PDB entry 1HYM | solution NMR | chains A and B

== Chain A ==
Molecule: Hydrolyzed cucurbita maxima trypsin inhibitor V
From: Cucurbita maxima
UniProtKB: P19873 (ITH5_CUCMA); numbering as in UniProt (aligned over 1-44)
Chain sequence (45 residues; row label = number of the first residue in the row; numbering starts at 0):
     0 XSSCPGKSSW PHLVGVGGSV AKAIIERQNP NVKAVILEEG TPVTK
Modified positions: ACE (acetyl group) at position 0

== Chain B ==
Molecule: Hydrolyzed cucurbita maxima trypsin inhibitor V
From: Cucurbita maxima
UniProtKB: P19873 (ITH5_CUCMA); residues 45-68 here = UniProt positions 45-68
Chain sequence (24 residues; each row starts with the number of its first residue):
    45 DFRCNRVRIW VNKRGLVVSP PRIG

== Interface between chain A and chain B ==
Inter-chain disulfides: Cys-3(A)/Cys-48(B)
Contacting residue pairs (34):
  Cys-3(A) / Cys-48(B)  disulfide
  Ser-7(A) / Ile-67(B)
  Ser-8(A) / Pro-65(B)
  Trp-9(A) / Pro-65(B)
  Trp-9(A) / Ile-67(B)
  Pro-10(A) / Pro-65(B)
  Val-13(A) / Val-61(B)
  Val-13(A) / Val-62(B)
  Val-13(A) / Ser-63(B)
  Gly-14(A) / Leu-60(B)
  Gly-14(A) / Val-61(B)
  Gly-17(A) / Val-61(B)
  Ile-24(A) / Val-51(B)
  Val-31(A) / Cys-48(B)
  Val-31(A) / Asn-49(B)
  Lys-32(A) / Asn-49(B)
  Lys-32(A) / Arg-50(B)
  Lys-32(A) / Val-51(B)
  Ala-33(A) / Val-51(B)
  Ala-33(A) / Ile-53(B)
  Val-34(A) / Val-51(B)
  Val-34(A) / Arg-52(B)
  Val-34(A) / Ile-53(B)
  Ile-35(A) / Ile-53(B)
  Ile-35(A) / Val-55(B)
  Leu-36(A) / Arg-52(B)
  Leu-36(A) / Ile-53(B)
  Leu-36(A) / Trp-54(B)
  Leu-36(A) / Val-55(B)
  Glu-37(A) / Trp-54(B)
  Glu-37(A) / Val-55(B)
  Glu-38(A) / Trp-54(B)
  Glu-38(A) / Val-55(B)
  Thr-40(A) / Trp-54(B)
Other interface residues (no listed pair), chain A (24 interface residues in all): Lys-6, Gly-16, Ala-20, Asn-28, Asn-30, Gly-39
Other interface residues (no listed pair), chain B (16 interface residues in all): Asn-56, Arg-66

== Summary ==
24 residues of chain A face 16 of chain B across their interface, with 1 disulfide bond.
Chain A is Hydrolyzed cucurbita maxima trypsin inhibitor V and chain B is Hydrolyzed cucurbita maxima trypsin
inhibitor V, both from Cucurbita maxima; the structure, Hydrolyzed trypsin inhibitor (cmti-V, minimized
average NMR structure), was determined by solution NMR.
